PDB entry 4LF7 | X-ray diffraction, 3.15 A resolution | chains A and D of the 21 polymer chains in the assembly

Chain A:
Molecule: 16S rRNA
Organism: Thermus thermophilus
Sequence (1522 nucleotides; each row starts with the number of its first residue; note: 42 numbers in that range are skipped by the numbering (no residue carries them; nothing is unmodelled there); a row labelled like 190A-190L holds insertion residues (190A, then the next letters in order); numbering starts at 0):
     0 UUUGUUGGAG AGUUUGAUCC UGGCUCAGGG UGAACGCUGG CGGCGUGCCU AAGACAUGCA
    60 AGUCGUGCGG G
    73 CCGCGGGGUU UU
    88 ACUCCG
    95 UGGUC
   101 AGCGGCGGAC GGGUGAGUAA CGCGUGGGU
  129A G
   130 ACCUACCCGG AAGAGGGGGA CAACCCGGGG AAACUCGGGC UAAUCCCCCA UGUGGACCCG
   190 C
190A-190L CCCUUGGGGUGU
   191 GUCCAAAGGG CUUU
   216 GCCCGCUUCC GGAUGGGCCC GCGUCCCAUC AGCUAGUUGG UGGGGUAAUG GCCCACCAAG
   276 GCGACGACGG GUAGCCGGUC UGAGAGGAUG GCCGGCCACA GGGGCACUGA GACACGGGCC
   336 CCACUCCUAC GGGAGGCAGC AGUUAGGAAU CUUCCGCAAU GGGCGCAAGC CUGACGGAGC
   396 GACGCCGCUU GGAGGAAGAA GCCCUUCGGG GUGUAAACUC CUGAA
   442 CCCGGGACGA AACCCCCGAC GA
   474 GGGGACUGAC GGUACCGGG
   494 GUAAUAGCGC CGGCCAACUC CGUGCCAGCA GCCGCGGUAA UACGGAGGGC GCGAGCGUUA
   554 CCCGGAUUCA CUGGGCGUAA AGGGCGUGUA GGCGGCCUGG GGCGUCCCAU GUGAAAGACC
   614 ACGGCUCAAC CGUGGGGGAG CGUGGGAUAC GCUCAGGCUA GACGGUGGGA GAGGGUGGUG
   674 GAAUUCCCGG AGUAGCGGUG AAAUGCGCAG AUACCGGGAG GAACGCCGAU GGCGAAGGCA
   734 GCCACCUGGU CCACCCGUGA CGCUGAGGCG CGAAAGCGUG GGGAGCAAAC CGGAUUAGAU
   794 ACCCGGGUAG UCCACGCCCU AAACGAUGCG CGCUAGGUCU CUGGGUCU
   848 CCUGGGGGCC GAAGCUAACG CGUUAAGCGC GCCGCCUGGG GAGUACGGCC GCAAGGCUGA
   908 AACUCAAAGG AAUUGACGGG GGCCCGCACA AGCGGUGGAG CAUGUGGUUU AAUUCGAAGX
   968 AACGCGAAGA ACCUUACCAG GCCUUGACAU GCUAGG
 1003A G
  1004 AACCCGGGUG AAAGCCUGGG GUGCCCC
1030A-1030D GCGA
  1031 GGGGAGCCCU AGCACAGGUG CUGCAUGGCC GUCGUCAGCU CGUGCCGUGA GGUGUUGGGU
  1091 UAAGUCCCGC AACGAGCGCA ACCCCCGCCG UUAGUUGCCA GCGGUUCGGC CGGGCACUCU
  1151 AACGGGACUG CCCGCGAAA
  1171 GCGGGAGGAA GGAGGGGACG ACGUCUGGUC AGCAUGGCCC UUACGGCCUG GGCGACACAC
  1231 GUGCUACAAU GCCCACUACA AAGCGAUGCC ACCCGGCAAC GGGGAGCUAA UCGCAAAAAG
  1291 GUGGGCCCAG UUCGGAUUGG GGUCUGCAAC CCGACCCCAU GAAGCCGGAA UCGCUAGUAA
  1351 UCGCGGAUCA G
 1361A C
  1362 CAUGCCGCGG UGAAUACGUU CCCGGGCCUU GUACACACXG CCXGUXACGC CAUGGGAGCG
  1422 GGCUCUACCC GAAGUCGCCG GG
  1446 AGCCUACGGG
  1459 CAGGCGCCGA GGGUAGGGCC CGUGACUGGG GCGAAGUCGU AACAAGGUAG CUGUACCGGA
  1519 AGGUGCGGCU GGAUCCACUC CUUUCU
Unresolved in the structure: 0-4, 1534-1540
Construct notes: conflict C1534 (A2157 in M26923.1), A1535 (C2158 in M26923.1)
Modified / non-standard residues: PSU (pseudouridine-5'-monophosphate) at position 516, 7MG (7N-methyl-8-hydroguanosine-5'-monophosphate) at position 527, M2G (N2-dimethylguanosine-5'-monophosphate) at position 966, 5MC (5-methylcytidine-5'-monophosphate) at position 967, 2MG (2N-methylguanosine-5'-monophosphate) at position 1207, 5MC (5-methylcytidine-5'-monophosphate) at position 1400, 4OC (4n,o2'-methylcytidine-5'-monophosphate) at position 1402, 5MC (5-methylcytidine-5'-monophosphate) at position 1404, 5MC (5-methylcytidine-5'-monophosphate) at position 1407, UR3 (3-methyluridine-5'-monophoshate) at position 1498, PSU (pseudouridine-5'-monophosphate) at position 1540, PSU (pseudouridine-5'-monophosphate) at position 1541
Ion coordination: Mg2+ site 1 near U5 (its only coordinating residue here); Mg2+ site 2 near U12 (its only coordinating residue here); Mg2+ site 3: U12, A914; Mg2+ site 4 near G21 (its only coordinating residue here); Mg2+ site 5 near A53 (its only coordinating residue here); Mg2+ site 6 near G61 (its only coordinating residue here); Mg2+ site 7 near G107 (its only coordinating residue here); Mg2+ site 8 near G113 (its only coordinating residue here); Mg2+ site 9: G115, A116, G117, G289; Mg2+ site 10: A116, G117, G289; Mg2+ site 11: C121, G124, U125, G236; K+ site 1 near G167 (its only coordinating residue here); 81 more Mg2+ sites not listed; 6 more K+ sites not listed
Ligand contacts:
  - paromomycin (PAR), molecule 1: U30, G31, C48, U49, U304, G306, C554, C555
  - paromomycin (PAR), molecule 2: G31, C47, C48, A50, A51, G52, A53, G113, U114, G115, A353, C355, A356, U358, U359, A360, G361, U365, C366
  - paromomycin (PAR), molecule 3: A119, A120, C121, G122, C123, G236, C237, G238, U239, C240, C241, C242, G281, A282, G284
  - paromomycin (PAR), molecule 4: G567, G568, C569, G570, G575, G821, C822, G874, C875, C877, C879, C880
  - paromomycin (PAR), molecule 5: G610, A611, C612, C613, A614, A622, C623, C624, G625, U626
  - paromomycin (PAR), molecule 6: G661, G662, A663, G664, G666, G667, C739, U740, G741, G742, U743
  - paromomycin (PAR), molecule 7: U669, G670, G671, U672, G673, G714, A715, A716, C717, C805, C806, A807
  - paromomycin (PAR), molecule 8: G1061, U1062, U1065, C1066, A1188, C1189, G1190
  - paromomycin (PAR), molecule 9: G1405, U1406, 5MC_1407, A1408, C1409, G1489, C1490, G1491, A1492, A1493, G1494, U1495, C1496

Chain D:
Protein: ribosomal protein S4
Organism: Thermus thermophilus
UniProtKB: P80373 (RS4_THET8); residue numbers follow UniProt; this construct covers 1-209
Amino-acid sequence (209 residues; numbered 1 to 209; the number before each row is that of its first residue):
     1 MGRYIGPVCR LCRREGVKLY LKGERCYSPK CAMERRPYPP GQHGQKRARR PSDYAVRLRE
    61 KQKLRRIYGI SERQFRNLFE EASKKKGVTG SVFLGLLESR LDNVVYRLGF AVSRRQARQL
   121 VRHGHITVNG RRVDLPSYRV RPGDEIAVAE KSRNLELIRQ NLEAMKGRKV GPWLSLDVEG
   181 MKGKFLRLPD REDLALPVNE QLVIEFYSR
Unresolved in the structure: 1
UniProt features mapped onto this chain:
  - binding site (Zn(2+)): Cys9, Cys12, Cys26, Cys31
Ion coordination: Zn2+: Cys9, Cys12, Cys26, Cys31; Mg2+ near Gly87 (its only coordinating residue here)

Interface between chain A and chain D:
Residue-residue contacts (121; chain A residue first):
  A8(A) with Glu205(D), hydrogen bond to the base; Ser208(D), hydrogen bond to the base; Arg209(D), base contact
  A26(A) with Arg209(D), sugar contact
  G28(A) with Arg76(D), salt bridge to the phosphate
  C400(A) with Arg73(D), salt bridge to the phosphate
  C401(A) with Arg73(D), salt bridge to the phosphate; Asn77(D), hydrogen bond to the phosphate
  G402(A) with Gln74(D), hydrogen bond to the phosphate; Leu135(D), sugar contact; Ser137(D), hydrogen bond to the phosphate
  C403(A) with Gln74(D), hydrogen bond to the phosphate; Arg122(D), hydrogen bond to the sugar; Pro136(D), phosphate contact; Ser137(D), hydrogen bond to the phosphate
  U404(A) with Gly2(D), base contact; Arg3(D), phosphate contact; Arg118(D), salt bridge to the phosphate; Arg122(D), phosphate contact
  U405(A) with Gly2(D), base contact; Arg3(D), salt bridge to the phosphate
  G406(A) with Arg3(D), phosphate contact; Ile5(D), phosphate contact; Gln119(D), hydrogen bond to the sugar
  G407(A) with Arg3(D), salt bridge to the phosphate; Ile5(D), phosphate contact; Ser113(D), phosphate contact; Arg115(D), salt bridge to the phosphate; Gln116(D), hydrogen bond to the sugar; Gln119(D), sugar contact
  A408(A) with Leu21(D), phosphate contact; Lys22(D), phosphate contact; Val112(D), sugar contact; Ser113(D), hydrogen bond to the phosphate; Arg115(D), phosphate contact; Gln116(D), sugar contact
  G409(A) with Lys22(D), phosphate contact; Glu24(D), phosphate contact; Arg25(D), phosphate contact
  G410(A) with Arg25(D), salt bridge to the phosphate; Lys30(D), salt bridge to the phosphate
  A411(A) with Arg25(D), salt bridge to the phosphate; Lys30(D), salt bridge to the phosphate
  A412(A) with Arg35(D), salt bridge to the phosphate
  G413(A) with Arg35(D), hydrogen bond to the base; Arg36(D), base contact
  G425(A) with Gln45(D), hydrogen bond to the phosphate
  G426(A) with Arg36(D), salt bridge to the phosphate; Tyr38(D), hydrogen bond to the phosphate; Gly41(D), sugar contact; Gln42(D), hydrogen bond to the sugar; Gln45(D), hydrogen bond to the phosphate
  U427(A) with Arg10(D), hydrogen bond to the phosphate; Arg13(D), salt bridge to the phosphate; Arg36(D), salt bridge to the phosphate; Pro40(D), phosphate contact; Gly41(D), phosphate contact
  G428(A) with Pro7(D), phosphate contact; Arg10(D), salt bridge to the phosphate; Arg13(D), phosphate contact; Arg36(D), hydrogen bond to the sugar
  U429(A) with Arg13(D), salt bridge to the phosphate; Lys22(D), hydrogen bond to the phosphate; Arg25(D), sugar contact; Ala32(D), phosphate contact; Arg36(D), salt bridge to the phosphate
  A430(A) with Pro7(D), phosphate contact; Val8(D), hydrogen bond to the phosphate; Cys9(D), hydrogen bond to the phosphate; Lys22(D), salt bridge to the phosphate
  C436(A) with Glu156(D), sugar contact
  U437(A) with Gln119(D), base contact; His123(D), hydrogen bond to the sugar; His125(D), hydrogen bond to the phosphate; Leu155(D), phosphate contact
  G438(A) with His123(D), sugar contact; His125(D), phosphate contact
  C489(A) with Arg132(D), salt bridge to the phosphate
  G490(A) with Arg132(D), salt bridge to the phosphate
  A496(A) with Gln119(D), base contact; His123(D), base contact
  C508(A) with Arg209(D), salt bridge to the phosphate
  A509(A) with Ser52(D), hydrogen bond to the phosphate; Tyr54(D), sugar contact; Ala55(D), sugar contact
  C511(A) with His43(D), hydrogen bond to the sugar; Arg49(D), salt bridge to the phosphate
  U512(A) with Gln42(D), hydrogen bond to the sugar; His43(D), sugar contact; Lys46(D), salt bridge to the phosphate; Arg49(D), salt bridge to the phosphate
  G540(A) with Gln42(D), hydrogen bond to the base
  G541(A) with Gly41(D), sugar contact; Gln42(D), hydrogen bond to the sugar
  G542(A) with Arg10(D), salt bridge to the phosphate; Arg14(D), hydrogen bond to the phosphate; Pro40(D), phosphate contact; Gly41(D), sugar contact
  C543(A) with Arg10(D), salt bridge to the phosphate; Arg14(D), salt bridge to the phosphate; Arg59(D), phosphate contact
  G544(A) with Arg59(D), salt bridge to the phosphate; Gln62(D), hydrogen bond to the phosphate; Arg66(D), salt bridge to the phosphate
  C545(A) with Lys61(D), salt bridge to the phosphate; Gln62(D), hydrogen bond to the phosphate; Arg65(D), salt bridge to the phosphate; Glu72(D), sugar contact
  G546(A) with Ser71(D), phosphate contact; Glu72(D), hydrogen bond to the phosphate; Arg73(D), hydrogen bond to the phosphate
  A547(A) with Gly2(D), hydrogen bond to the phosphate
  C612(A) with Lys84(D), salt bridge to the phosphate
  C613(A) with Lys84(D), phosphate contact
  U619(A) with Arg132(D), base contact; Val133(D), base contact; Asp134(D), hydrogen bond to the base; Leu135(D), base contact
  C620(A) with Leu135(D), base contact; Ser137(D), base contact; Tyr138(D), sugar contact
Also at the interface, not in a pair above, chain A (52 interface residues in all): G27, C418, C419, C435, A439, G491, A614
Also at the interface, not in a pair above, chain D (67 interface residues in all): Tyr4, Glu34, Leu58, Lys85, Lys151, Leu157

Overview:
Chain A and chain D form an interface of 52 and 67 residues respectively, with 35 hydrogen bonds and 33 salt
bridges. Polar contacts include A8(A)-Glu205(D), A8(A)-Ser208(D) and G413(A)-Arg35(D). Ligands of chain A: 9
copies of paromomycin.
Chain A is 16S rRNA and chain D is ribosomal protein S4, both from Thermus thermophilus; the structure,
Crystal Structure of 30S ribosomal subunit from Thermus thermophilus, was determined by X-ray diffraction.
